8U9G - chains A and B of the 3 polymer chains in the assembly; structure by X-ray diffraction, 2.87 A resolution.

== Chain A ==
Protein: HLA-A*02:01 alpha chain
Organism: Homo sapiens
UniProt: Q53Z42 (Q53Z42_HUMAN); residues 1-275 here correspond to UniProt positions 25-299 (UniProt number = residue number + 24)
Chain sequence (275 residues; row label = number of the first residue in the row):
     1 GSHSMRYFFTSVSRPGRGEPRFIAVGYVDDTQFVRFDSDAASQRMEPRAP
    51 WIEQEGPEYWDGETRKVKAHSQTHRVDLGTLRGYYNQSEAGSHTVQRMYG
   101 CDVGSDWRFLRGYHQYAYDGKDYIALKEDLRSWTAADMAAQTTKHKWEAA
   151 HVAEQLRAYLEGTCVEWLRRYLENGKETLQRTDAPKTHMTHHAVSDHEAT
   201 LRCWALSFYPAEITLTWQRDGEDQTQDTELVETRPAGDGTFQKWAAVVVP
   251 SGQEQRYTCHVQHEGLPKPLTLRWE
Cystine bridges: Cys101-Cys164, Cys203-Cys259

== Chain B ==
Protein: Beta-2-microglobulin
Organism: Homo sapiens
UniProt: P61769 (B2MG_HUMAN); residues 1-99 here correspond to UniProt positions 21-119 (UniProt number = residue number + 20)
Chain sequence (100 residues; row label = number of the first residue in the row; numbering starts at 0):
     0 MIQRTPKIQVYSRHPAENGKSNFLNCYVSGFHPSDIEVDLLKNGERIEKV
    50 EHSDLSFSKDWSFYLLYYTEFTPTEKDEYACRVNHVTLSQPKIVKWDRDM
Construct notes: initiating methionine (0)
Cystine bridges: Cys25-Cys80
Curated features (UniProtKB/Swiss-Prot):
  - modified residue: Gln2 (Pyrrolidone carboxylic acid)
  - glycosylation: Ile1 (N-linked (Glc) (glycation) isoleucine), Lys19 (N-linked (Glc) (glycation) lysine), Lys41 (N-linked (Glc) (glycation) lysine), Lys48 (N-linked (Glc) (glycation) lysine), Lys58 (N-linked (Glc) (glycation) lysine), Lys91 (N-linked (Glc) (glycation) lysine), Lys94 (N-linked (Glc) (glycation) lysine)

== Chain A / chain B interface ==
Contacting residue pairs (54; chain A residue first):
  Phe8(A) with Ser55(B); Phe56(B), hydrophobic
  Phe9(A) with Phe56(B)
  Thr10(A) with Phe56(B); Phe62(B)
  Val12(A) with Ser33(B)
  Ile23(A) with Leu54(B)
  Val25(A) with Asp53(B); Leu54(B); Ser55(B)
  Tyr27(A) with Ser55(B); Tyr63(B), hydrogen bond
  Gln32(A) with Asp53(B), hydrogen bond
  Arg35(A) with Asp53(B), salt bridge
  Arg48(A) with Asp53(B), salt bridge
  Ser92(A) with Met0(B)
  His93(A) with Met0(B)
  Gln96(A) with His31(B), hydrogen bond; Phe56(B); Trp60(B), hydrogen bond (side chain-backbone); Phe62(B)
  Arg97(A) with Phe56(B)
  Gln115(A) with Trp60(B)
  Tyr116(A) with Trp60(B)
  Ala117(A) with Trp60(B), hydrophobic
  Asp119(A) with Ile1(B)
  Gly120(A) with Ile1(B); Arg3(B), hydrogen bond (backbone-side chain); His31(B)
  Asp122(A) with Trp60(B), hydrogen bond
  Thr190(A) with Met99(B), hydrogen bond (side chain-backbone)
  His192(A) with Asp98(B), hydrogen bond (side chain-backbone)
  Arg202(A) with Met99(B), hydrogen bond (side chain-backbone)
  Trp204(A) with Met99(B), hydrogen bond (side chain-backbone)
  Val231(A) with Gln8(B)
  Glu232(A) with Gln8(B), hydrogen bond (backbone-side chain); Tyr26(B); Ser28(B)
  Thr233(A) with Tyr26(B)
  Arg234(A) with Gln8(B), hydrogen bond; Tyr10(B); Tyr26(B)
  Pro235(A) with Tyr10(B), hydrogen bond (backbone-side chain); Asn24(B); Tyr26(B); Leu65(B), hydrophobic
  Ala236(A) with Arg12(B), hydrogen bond (backbone-side chain); Asn24(B), hydrogen bond (backbone-side chain)
  Gly237(A) with Arg12(B), hydrogen bond (backbone-side chain)
  Asp238(A) with Arg12(B); His13(B)
  Gln242(A) with Tyr10(B); Arg12(B), hydrogen bond (side chain-backbone)
  Trp244(A) with Met99(B)
Interface residues without a listed pair, chain A (38 interface residues in all): Arg6, Thr94, Met98, Lys121
Interface residues without a listed pair, chain B (26 interface residues in all): Ser11, His51, Ser52, Lys58

== Overview ==
38 residues of chain A face 26 of chain B across their interface; the contacts include 17 hydrogen bonds and 2
salt bridges. Polar contacts include Arg35(A)-Asp53(B), Arg48(A)-Asp53(B) and Tyr27(A)-Tyr63(B).
Here chain A is HLA-A*02:01 alpha chain and chain B is Beta-2-microglobulin, both from Homo sapiens. Entry
8U9G (Human Class I MHC HLA-A2 bound to sorting nexin 24 (127-135) neoantigen KLSHQLVLL) was determined by
X-ray diffraction together with 8TBV and 8TBW from the same study.
